PDB entry 3OIP | X-ray diffraction, 2.50 A resolution | chain A

Chain A:
Name: Cell division control protein 13
Organism: Saccharomyces cerevisiae
UniProt: P32797 (CDC13_YEAST); residue numbers follow UniProt; this construct covers 12-243
Chain sequence (233 residues; each row starts with the number of its first residue):
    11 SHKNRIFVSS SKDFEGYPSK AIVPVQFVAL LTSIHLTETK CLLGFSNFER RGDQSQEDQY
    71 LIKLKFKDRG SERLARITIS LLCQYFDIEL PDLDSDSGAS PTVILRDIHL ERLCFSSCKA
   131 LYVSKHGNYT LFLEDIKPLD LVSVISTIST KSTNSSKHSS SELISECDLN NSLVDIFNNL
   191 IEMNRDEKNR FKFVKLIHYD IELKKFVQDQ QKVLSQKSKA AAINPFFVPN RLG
Not modelled in the structure: 61-64, 106-111, 162-169, 226-243
Sequence notes: expression tag (11)
Reported in the primary citation:
  - self-association interface (contacts with another copy of this molecule); pairs are residue here / residue on that copy: T88-T88 (hydrogen bond), S90-D145, R15, S81, L84, L91, Y95, D102, D104, K129, F142, L143, I146, P148
  - contacts within the chain: K77-D78
  - mutagenesis - I87R, L91R, Y95R: abolished binding to dimeric state
  - mutagenesis - L84R/I87R/L91R/Y95R, L91R: decreased growth
  - mutagenesis - I32E, K73E/K75E/K77E, V133E: unchanged growth

In short:
From the paper: I87R, L91R and Y95R abolish binding to dimeric state; a self-association interface involving
R15, S81 and L84 among others; 7 substitutions were tested in all.
Chain A is Cell division control protein 13 (Saccharomyces cerevisiae); the structure, Crystal structure of
Yeast telomere protein Cdc13 OB1, was determined by X-ray diffraction together with 3OIQ from the same study.
